7O2F - chains A and B; structure by X-ray diffraction, 2.10 A resolution.

# Chain A
Molecule: N6-adenosine-methyltransferase catalytic subunit
Organism: Homo sapiens
Notes: EC 2.1.1.348
Reference sequence: Q86U44 (MTA70_HUMAN); residue numbers follow UniProt; this construct covers 354-580
Sequence (246 residues; numbered 335 to 580; the number before each row is that of its first residue):
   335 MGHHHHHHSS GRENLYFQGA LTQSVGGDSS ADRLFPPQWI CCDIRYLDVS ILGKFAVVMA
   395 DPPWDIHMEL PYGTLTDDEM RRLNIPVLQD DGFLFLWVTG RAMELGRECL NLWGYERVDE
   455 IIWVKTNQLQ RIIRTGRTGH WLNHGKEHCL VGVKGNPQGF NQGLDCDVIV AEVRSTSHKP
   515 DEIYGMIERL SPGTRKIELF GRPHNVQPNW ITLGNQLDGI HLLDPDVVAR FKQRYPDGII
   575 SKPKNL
Unresolved in the structure: 335-367, 468-473, 577-580
Sequence notes: initiating methionine (335); expression tag (336-353)
Curated features (UniProtKB/Swiss-Prot):
  - region: Pro396 to Thr410 (Gate loop 1), Glu450 to Glu454 (Interaction with METTL14), Gln462 to Gly479 (Interphase loop), Gln464 to Lys480 (Interaction with METTL14), Arg465 to His478 (Positively charged region required for RNA-binding), Val507 to Asp515 (Gate loop 2)
  - binding site (S-adenosyl-L-methionine): Asp377, Ile378, Asp395, Lys513, Arg536 to Asn539, Asn549, Gln550
  - site (Interaction with METTL14): Glu438, Arg441
  - natural variant: Tyr406 (Y406C: Found in patients with large intestine cancer; uncertain significance)
  - mutagenesis: Asp377 (D377A: Abolishes methyltransferase activity), Asp395 to Trp398 (Loss of function. Abolishes ability to regulate primary miRNA processing. Does not affect ability to promote mRNA translation. Abolishes formation of m6A at DNA damage sites), Asp395 (D395A: Abolishes methyltransferase activity), Tyr406 (Y406A: Strong reduction in methyltransferase activity), Gln462 to Gly479 (Impaired RNA-binding and methyltransferase activities), Trp475 (W475A: Decreased methyltransferase activity), Asn477 (N477A: Decreased methyltransferase activity), Glu532 (E532A: Abolishes methyltransferase activity), Arg536 (R536A: Slight reduction in methyltransferase activity), His538 (H538A: Slight reduction in methyltransferase activity), Asn539 (N539A: Abolishes methyltransferase activity), Asn549 (N549A: Slight reduction in methyltransferase activity. Strong reduction in methyltransferase activity; when associated with A-550), 1 further mutagenesis entry in UniProt
Ligand contacts: UZ5 (4-[4-[(4,4-dimethylpiperidin-1-yl)methyl]-2,5-bis(fluoranyl)phenyl]-9-[6-(methylamino)pyrimidin-4-yl]-1,4,9-triazaspiro[5.5]undecan-2-one): Cys376, Asp377, Ile378, Arg379, Asp395, Pro396, Pro397, Tyr406, Gly407, Leu409, Trp431, Thr433, Trp457, Glu481, Ser511, His512, Lys513, Phe534, Gly535, Arg536, Gly548, Asn549

# Chain B
Molecule: N6-adenosine-methyltransferase non-catalytic subunit
Organism: Homo sapiens
Reference sequence: Q9HCE5 (MET14_HUMAN); residues 107-395 here = UniProt positions 107-395
Sequence (290 residues; each row starts with the number of its first residue):
   106 MLKGTQSLNP HNDYCQHFVD TGHRPQNFIR DVGLADRFEE YPKLRELIRL KDELIAKSNT
   166 PPMYLQADIE AFDIRELTPK FDVILLEPPL EEYYRETGIT ANEKCWTWDD IMKLEIDEIA
   226 APRSFIFLWC GSGEGLDLGR VCLRKWGYRR CEDICWIKTN KNNPGKTKTL DPKAVFQRTK
   286 EHCLMGIKGT VKRSTDGDFI HANVDIDLII TEEPEIGNIE KPVEIFHIIE HFCLGRRRLH
   346 LFGRDSTIRP GWLTVGPTLT NSNYNAETYA SYFSAPNSYL TGCTEEIERL
Unresolved in the structure: 106-116, 138-150, 202-208, 296-308, 394-395
Sequence notes: initiating methionine (106)
Curated features (UniProtKB/Swiss-Prot):
  - region: Arg135, Asp136 (Interaction with METTL3), Ser237, Gly238 (Interaction with METTL3), Arg245 to Arg254 (Positively charged region required for RNA-binding), Arg255 to Asp258 (Interaction with METTL3), Lys278 to His287 (Interaction with METTL3), Lys297, Arg298 (Positively charged region required for RNA-binding), Asn308 to Asp312 (Interaction with METTL3)
  - site (Interaction with METTL3): Tyr146, Asp242, Arg245, Arg298
  - mutagenesis: Asp173 (D173A: Little or no effect on S-adenosyl-L-methionine-binding or methyltransferase activity; when associated with A-192), Glu192 (E192A: Little or no effect on methyltransferase activity. Little or no effect on S-adenosyl-L-methionine-binding or methyltransferase activity; when associated with A-173), Tyr198 (Y198A: Does not affect methyltransferase activity of the heterodimer complex formed with METTL3), Arg245 (R245E: Reduced RNA-binding. Reduced RNA-binding; when associated with E-255), Arg254 to Arg255 (Strongly reduced methyltransferase activity of the heterodimer complex formed with METTL3), Arg255 (R255E: Reduced RNA-binding; when associated with E-245), Lys297 to Arg298 (Reduced RNA-binding), Arg298 (R298P: Strongly decreased methyltransferase activity of the heterodimer complex formed with METTL3, probably due to reduced RNA-binding), Asp312 (D312A: Decreased methyltransferase activity of the heterodimer complex formed with METTL3), Cys338 (C338A: Does not affect methyltransferase activity of the heterodimer complex formed with METTL3), Pro362 to Thr363 (Little or no effect on methyltransferase activity of the heterodimer complex formed with METTL3)
Disulfides: Cys338-Cys388

# How chain A and chain B interact
Contacting residue pairs - 100 pairs, chain A then chain B:
  Phe427(A) - Val280(B)  hydrophobic
  Phe429(A) - Phe281(B)  hydrophobic
  Gly434(A) - Arg255(B)  hydrogen bond (backbone-side chain)
  Met437(A) - Arg245(B)
  Met437(A) - Arg255(B)
  Glu438(A) - Arg245(B)  salt bridge
  Glu438(A) - Arg249(B)
  Glu438(A) - Arg255(B)  salt bridge
  Arg441(A) - Leu241(B)
  Arg441(A) - Asp242(B)  salt bridge
  Arg441(A) - Arg245(B)
  Glu450(A) - Lys278(B)  salt bridge
  Arg451(A) - Gly238(B)  hydrogen bond (side chain-backbone)
  Arg451(A) - Leu241(B)
  Arg451(A) - Asp242(B)  salt bridge
  Val452(A) - Lys278(B)
  Val452(A) - Val280(B)  hydrophobic
  Val452(A) - Arg283(B)  hydrogen bond (backbone-side chain)
  Asp453(A) - Ala279(B)
  Asp453(A) - Val280(B)  hydrogen bond (side chain-backbone)
  Asp453(A) - Phe281(B)  hydrogen bond (side chain-backbone)
  Asp453(A) - Arg283(B)  salt bridge
  Glu454(A) - Leu241(B)
  Glu454(A) - Lys285(B)  hydrogen bond (backbone-side chain)
  Glu454(A) - His287(B)
  Ile455(A) - Phe281(B)  hydrophobic
  Ile456(A) - Cys260(B)  hydrophobic
  Ile456(A) - Ile262(B)  hydrophobic
  Ile456(A) - Lys285(B)
  Val458(A) - Ile262(B)  hydrophobic
  Val458(A) - Leu313(B)  hydrophobic
  Gln464(A) - Tyr119(B)
  Gln464(A) - Phe133(B)
  Gln464(A) - Ile134(B)
  Gln464(A) - Arg135(B)  hydrogen bond (backbone-backbone)
  Ile466(A) - Ile134(B)  hydrophobic
  Ile466(A) - Ile315(B)  hydrophobic
  His474(A) - Glu257(B)
  Trp475(A) - Phe230(B)  hydrophobic
  Trp475(A) - Cys256(B)
  Trp475(A) - Glu257(B)  hydrogen bond (backbone-side chain)
  Trp475(A) - Met290(B)  hydrophobic
  Trp475(A) - Phe337(B)
  Trp475(A) - Leu339(B)  hydrophobic
  Leu476(A) - Glu257(B)  hydrogen bond (backbone-side chain)
  Leu476(A) - Ile259(B)  hydrophobic
  Leu476(A) - Asp310(B)
  Leu476(A) - Ile311(B)
  Leu476(A) - Ile333(B)  hydrophobic
  Leu476(A) - Phe337(B)  hydrophobic
  Asn477(A) - Asp310(B)  hydrogen bond (backbone-backbone)
  Asn477(A) - Ile311(B)
  Asn477(A) - Asp312(B)  hydrogen bond (backbone-backbone)
  His478(A) - Glu257(B)  salt bridge
  His478(A) - Ile311(B)
  His478(A) - Asp312(B)
  Gly479(A) - Ile311(B)
  Gly479(A) - Asp312(B)  hydrogen bond (backbone-side chain)
  Gly479(A) - Leu313(B)
  Lys480(A) - Asp258(B)  hydrogen bond (side chain-backbone)
  Lys480(A) - Cys260(B)
  Lys480(A) - Asp312(B)  salt bridge
  Lys480(A) - Leu313(B)
  His482(A) - Asp258(B)
  Val485(A) - Phe281(B)  hydrophobic
  Gln496(A) - Ala279(B)  hydrogen bond (side chain-backbone)
  Gln496(A) - Val280(B)
  Gly497(A) - Val280(B)  hydrogen bond (backbone-backbone)
  Gly497(A) - Gln282(B)  hydrogen bond (backbone-side chain)
  Leu498(A) - Phe123(B)
  Leu498(A) - Val124(B)
  Asp499(A) - Cys120(B)
  Asp499(A) - Val124(B)
  Asp499(A) - Phe281(B)
  Asp499(A) - Gln282(B)  hydrogen bond (backbone-backbone)
  Cys500(A) - Phe123(B)
  Cys500(A) - Pro130(B)
  Cys500(A) - Gln282(B)
  Cys500(A) - Thr284(B)
  Asp501(A) - Gln282(B)  hydrogen bond (backbone-backbone)
  Asp501(A) - Arg283(B)
  Asp501(A) - Thr284(B)  hydrogen bond
  Asp501(A) - Lys285(B)  salt bridge
  Val502(A) - Pro130(B)
  Val502(A) - Gln131(B)
  Val502(A) - Thr284(B)
  Ile503(A) - Cys120(B)  hydrophobic
  Val504(A) - Tyr119(B)
  Val504(A) - Pro130(B)
  Val504(A) - Gln131(B)
  Val504(A) - Ile134(B)  hydrophobic
  Glu516(A) - Asn117(B)
  Glu516(A) - Asp118(B)
  Glu516(A) - Cys120(B)
  Met520(A) - Cys120(B)  hydrophobic
  Met520(A) - Phe281(B)  hydrophobic
  Arg523(A) - Cys120(B)
  Arg523(A) - Gln121(B)
  Arg523(A) - Val124(B)
  Leu524(A) - Val280(B)  hydrophobic
Other interface residues (no listed pair), chain A (41 interface residues in all): Arg435, Leu463, Arg465
Other interface residues (no listed pair), chain B (47 interface residues in all): Glu239, Pro277, Ile292, Val309

# Overview
41 residues of chain A and 47 residues of chain B are in contact, with 19 hydrogen bonds and 9 salt bridges.
Polar contacts include Glu438(A)-Arg245(B), Glu438(A)-Arg255(B) and Arg441(A)-Asp242(B). Bound to chain A:
compound UZ5.
Here chain A is N6-adenosine-methyltransferase catalytic subunit and chain B is N6-adenosine-methyltransferase
non-catalytic subunit, both from Homo sapiens. Entry 7O2F (Crystal structure of the human METTL3-METTL14
complex bound to Compound 22 (UZH2)) was determined by X-ray diffraction (same publication as 7O08, 7O09,
7O0L, 7O29 and 7O2E).
